6OQS - chains M and R of the 22 polymer chains in the assembly; structure by electron microscopy, 3.30 A resolution.

== Chain M (and R) ==
Molecule: ATP synthase subunit c
From: Escherichia coli
Notes: chain R of this document is another copy of the same molecule, construct and numbering; everything in this record applies to it too
UniProtKB: F4TL55 (F4TL55_ECOLX); numbering as in UniProt (aligned over 1-79)
Chain sequence (79 residues; numbered 1 to 79; the number before each row is that of its first residue):
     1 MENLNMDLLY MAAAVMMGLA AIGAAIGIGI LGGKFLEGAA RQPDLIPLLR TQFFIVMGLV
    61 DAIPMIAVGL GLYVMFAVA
Unresolved in the structure: 1-2 (chain R: 1-2, 79)
What the authors report for this chain:
  - catalytic residues: D61 (citing earlier work)

== Interface between chain M and chain R ==
Residue-residue contacts - 34 pairs, chain M then chain R:
  L4(M) - L4(R)  hydrophobic
  L4(M) - D7(R)
  N5(M) - N3(R)
  N5(M) - D7(R)
  L9(M) - Y10(R)  hydrophobic
  M11(M) - M11(R)  hydrophobic
  A12(M) - Y10(R)
  A12(M) - M11(R)  hydrophobic
  A12(M) - A14(R)
  V15(M) - A14(R)  hydrophobic
  M16(M) - A14(R)  hydrophobic
  L19(M) - G18(R)
  L19(M) - L19(R)
  L19(M) - I22(R)
  I22(M) - I22(R)  hydrophobic
  G23(M) - I22(R)
  G23(M) - A25(R)
  G23(M) - I26(R)
  I26(M) - I26(R)  hydrophobic
  G27(M) - I26(R)
  L31(M) - G32(R)
  L31(M) - L36(R)  hydrophobic
  K34(M) - G33(R)
  K34(M) - E37(R)
  Q42(M) - A40(R)
  L49(M) - A40(R)  hydrophobic
  Q52(M) - L36(R)
  V56(M) - F35(R)  hydrophobic
  V56(M) - L36(R)  hydrophobic
  I63(M) - A24(R)  hydrophobic
  I63(M) - M65(R)  hydrophobic
  L70(M) - M17(R)  hydrophobic
  Y73(M) - F76(R)  hydrophobic
  V74(M) - M75(R)  hydrophobic
Interface residues without a listed pair, chain M (33 interface residues in all): L8, A20, A24, I30, F35, R41, L45, F53, V60, P64, A67
Interface residues without a listed pair, chain R (29 interface residues in all): A21, I28, G29, I30, F53, V68, L72

== Overview ==
The interface between chain M and chain R involves 33 residues on one side and 29 on the other. From the
paper: the catalytic residue D61(M).
Both chains are ATP synthase subunit c (Escherichia coli). Entry 6OQS (E. coli ATP synthase State 1b) was
determined by electron microscopy, deposited together with 6OQR, 6OQT, 6OQU, 6OQV, 6OQW, 6PQV and 3 further
entries.
